Entry 3GTQ (X-ray diffraction, 3.80 A resolution); this record covers chains A and E of the 12 polymer chains in the assembly.

# Chain A
Name: DNA-directed RNA polymerase II subunit RPB1
Source organism: Saccharomyces cerevisiae
Notes: EC 2.7.7.6; fragment: DNA-directed RNA polymerase II largest subunit
Reference sequence: P04050 (RPB1_YEAST); numbering as in UniProt (aligned over 1-1733)
Chain sequence (1733 residues; each row starts with the number of its first residue):
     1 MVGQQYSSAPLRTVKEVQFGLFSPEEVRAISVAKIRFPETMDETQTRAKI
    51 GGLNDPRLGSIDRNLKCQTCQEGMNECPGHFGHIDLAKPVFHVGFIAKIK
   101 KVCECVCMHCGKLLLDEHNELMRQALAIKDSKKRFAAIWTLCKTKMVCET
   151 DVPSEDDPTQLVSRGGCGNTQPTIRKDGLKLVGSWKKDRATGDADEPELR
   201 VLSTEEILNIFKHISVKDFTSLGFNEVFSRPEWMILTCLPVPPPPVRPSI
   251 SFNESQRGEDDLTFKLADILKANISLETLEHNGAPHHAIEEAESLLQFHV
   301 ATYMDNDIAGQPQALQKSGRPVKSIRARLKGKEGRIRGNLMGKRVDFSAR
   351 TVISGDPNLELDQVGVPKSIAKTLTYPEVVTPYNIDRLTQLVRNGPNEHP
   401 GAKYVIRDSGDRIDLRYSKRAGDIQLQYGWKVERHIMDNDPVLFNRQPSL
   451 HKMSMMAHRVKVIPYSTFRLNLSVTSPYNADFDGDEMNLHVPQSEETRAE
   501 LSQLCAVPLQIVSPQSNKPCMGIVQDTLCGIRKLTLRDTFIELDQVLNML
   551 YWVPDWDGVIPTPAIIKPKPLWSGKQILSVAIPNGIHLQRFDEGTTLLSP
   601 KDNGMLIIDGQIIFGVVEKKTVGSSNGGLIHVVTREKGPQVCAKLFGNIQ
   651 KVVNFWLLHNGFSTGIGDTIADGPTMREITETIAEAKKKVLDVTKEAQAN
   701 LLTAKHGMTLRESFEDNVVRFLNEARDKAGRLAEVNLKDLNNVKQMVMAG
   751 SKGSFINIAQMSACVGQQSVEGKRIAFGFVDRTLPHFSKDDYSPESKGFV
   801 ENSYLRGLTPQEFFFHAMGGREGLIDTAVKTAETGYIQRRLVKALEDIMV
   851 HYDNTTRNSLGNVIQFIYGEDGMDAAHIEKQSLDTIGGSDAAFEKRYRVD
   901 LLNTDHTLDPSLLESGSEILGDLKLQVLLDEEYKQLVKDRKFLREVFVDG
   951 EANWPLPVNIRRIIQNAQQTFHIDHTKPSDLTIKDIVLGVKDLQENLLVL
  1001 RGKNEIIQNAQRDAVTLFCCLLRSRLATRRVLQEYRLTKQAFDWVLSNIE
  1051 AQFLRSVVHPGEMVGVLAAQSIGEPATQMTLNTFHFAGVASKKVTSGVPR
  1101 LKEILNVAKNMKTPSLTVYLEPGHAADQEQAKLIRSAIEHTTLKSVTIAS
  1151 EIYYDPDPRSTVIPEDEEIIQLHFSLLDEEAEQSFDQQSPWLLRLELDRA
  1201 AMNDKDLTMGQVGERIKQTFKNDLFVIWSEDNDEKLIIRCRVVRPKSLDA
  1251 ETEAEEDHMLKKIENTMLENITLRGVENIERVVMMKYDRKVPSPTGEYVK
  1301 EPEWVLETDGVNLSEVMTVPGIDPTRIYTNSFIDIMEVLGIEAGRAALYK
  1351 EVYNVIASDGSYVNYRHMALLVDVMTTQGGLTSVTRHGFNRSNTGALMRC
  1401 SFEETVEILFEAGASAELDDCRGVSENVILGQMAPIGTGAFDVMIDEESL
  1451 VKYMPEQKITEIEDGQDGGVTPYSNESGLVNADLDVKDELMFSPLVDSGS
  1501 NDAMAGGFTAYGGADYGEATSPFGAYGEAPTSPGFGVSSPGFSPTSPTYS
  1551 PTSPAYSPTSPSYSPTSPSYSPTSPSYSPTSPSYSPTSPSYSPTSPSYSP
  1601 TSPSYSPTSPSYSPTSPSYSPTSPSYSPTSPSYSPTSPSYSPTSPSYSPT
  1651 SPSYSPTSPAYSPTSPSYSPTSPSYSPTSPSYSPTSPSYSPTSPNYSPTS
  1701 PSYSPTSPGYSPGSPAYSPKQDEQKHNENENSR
Not modelled in the structure: 1-2, 155-160, 187-198, 1082-1091, 1177-1186, 1244-1253, 1446-1733
Bound ions: Zn2+ site 1: C67, C70; Zn2+ site 2 near C167 (its only coordinating residue here)

# Chain E
Name: DNA-directed RNA polymerases I, II, and III subunit RPABC1
Source organism: Saccharomyces cerevisiae
Notes: fragment: DNA-directed RNA polymerases I, II, and III 27 kDa polypeptide
Reference sequence: P20434 (RPAB1_YEAST); residue numbers follow UniProt; this construct covers 1-215
Chain sequence (215 residues; numbered 1 to 215; the number before each row is that of its first residue):
     1 MDQENERNISRLWRAFRTVKEMVKDRGYFITQEEVELPLEDFKAKYCDSM
    51 GRPQRKMMSFQANPTEESISKFPDMGSLWVEFCDEPSVGVKTMKTFVIHI
   101 QEKNFQTGIFVYQNNITPSAMKLVPSIPPATIETFNEAALVVNITHHELV
   151 PKHIRLSSDEKRELLKRYRLKESQLPRIQRADPVALYLGLKRGEVVKIIR
   201 KSETSGRYASYRICM
Not modelled in the structure: 1

# Chain A / chain E interface
Residue-residue contacts - 93 pairs, chain A then chain E:
  R857(A) - Y168(E)  hydrogen bond (side chain-backbone)
  R857(A) - L170(E)
  L860(A) - Q174(E)
  G861(A) - Q174(E)
  N862(A) - S173(E)
  N862(A) - Q174(E)  hydrogen bond (side chain-backbone)
  N862(A) - R177(E)
  V863(A) - Q174(E)  hydrogen bond (backbone-backbone)
  V863(A) - P176(E)
  Q865(A) - Y208(E)
  F866(A) - Y168(E)  hydrophobic
  F866(A) - L175(E)  hydrophobic
  F866(A) - Y208(E)  hydrogen bond (backbone-side chain)
  F866(A) - A209(E)
  F866(A) - S210(E)
  F866(A) - Y211(E)
  I867(A) - Y208(E)  hydrophobic
  G869(A) - T204(E)  hydrogen bond (backbone-side chain)
  E870(A) - R200(E)  salt bridge
  E870(A) - S202(E)
  E870(A) - T204(E)
  E870(A) - S205(E)  hydrogen bond (backbone-side chain)
  E870(A) - Y208(E)
  D871(A) - T204(E)  hydrogen bond
  F942(A) - G206(E)
  F942(A) - R207(E)
  E945(A) - K201(E)  salt bridge
  V946(A) - K201(E)
  V946(A) - S202(E)
  F947(A) - E203(E)
  W954(A) - E203(E)
  N1004(A) - R167(E)
  I1006(A) - E163(E)
  I1006(A) - R167(E)
  I1007(A) - R167(E)
  I1007(A) - Y168(E)  hydrophobic
  D1013(A) - S205(E)
  D1013(A) - R207(E)  salt bridge
  A1014(A) - S205(E)
  L1017(A) - S202(E)
  L1017(A) - E203(E)
  L1017(A) - T204(E)
  L1017(A) - S205(E)
  L1017(A) - G206(E)
  M1317(A) - V142(E)
  T1318(A) - R11(E)  hydrogen bond
  T1318(A) - R14(E)  hydrogen bond (backbone-side chain)
  T1318(A) - A138(E)
  T1318(A) - V141(E)
  T1318(A) - V142(E)
  P1324(A) - V142(E)  hydrophobic
  P1324(A) - H147(E)
  T1325(A) - H146(E)  hydrogen bond (side chain-backbone)
  T1325(A) - H147(E)
  T1325(A) - E148(E)  hydrogen bond (backbone-backbone)
  R1326(A) - H147(E)
  R1326(A) - E148(E)
  I1327(A) - H147(E)  hydrogen bond (backbone-side chain)
  Y1328(A) - L149(E)  hydrophobic
  I1335(A) - L149(E)  hydrophobic
  M1336(A) - P183(E)
  E1337(A) - P183(E)
  V1338(A) - I144(E)
  V1338(A) - P183(E)
  L1339(A) - I144(E)  hydrophobic
  L1339(A) - H147(E)
  L1339(A) - V150(E)
  L1339(A) - V184(E)
  G1340(A) - D182(E)
  G1340(A) - P183(E)
  I1341(A) - I178(E)  hydrophobic
  I1341(A) - D182(E)  hydrogen bond (backbone-side chain)
  I1341(A) - R212(E)
  E1342(A) - L149(E)
  E1342(A) - P151(E)
  E1342(A) - H153(E)
  E1342(A) - I198(E)
  E1342(A) - R200(E)  salt bridge
  E1342(A) - R212(E)  salt bridge
  A1343(A) - L149(E)
  R1345(A) - R200(E)
  A1346(A) - L149(E)  hydrophobic
  Y1349(A) - E203(E)
  Y1365(A) - S202(E)
  Y1365(A) - E203(E)
  Y1365(A) - T204(E)
  R1366(A) - T204(E)  hydrogen bond
  T1376(A) - R212(E)  hydrogen bond (backbone-side chain)
  T1377(A) - P176(E)
  T1377(A) - R177(E)  hydrogen bond (backbone-backbone)
  T1377(A) - R212(E)
  Q1378(A) - R177(E)
  G1379(A) - Q179(E)
Other interface residues (no listed pair), chain A (54 interface residues in all): L956, A1010, T1016, V1319, P1320, D1373, G1380
Other interface residues (no listed pair), chain E (43 interface residues in all): R7, R169

# Summary
Chain A and chain E form an interface of 54 and 43 residues respectively; the contacts include 16 hydrogen
bonds and 5 salt bridges. Polar contacts include E870(A)-R200(E), E945(A)-K201(E) and D1013(A)-R207(E). The
Zn2+ site 1 is built by C67(A) and C70(A).
Chain A is DNA-directed RNA polymerase II subunit RPB1 and chain E is DNA-directed RNA polymerases I, II, and
III subunit RPABC1, both from Saccharomyces cerevisiae; the structure, Backtracked RNA polymerase II complex
induced by damage, was determined by X-ray diffraction, deposited together with 3GTG, 3GTJ, 3GTK, 3GTL, 3GTM,
3GTO and 3GTP.
